Entry 8FNI (electron microscopy, 3.40 A resolution); this record covers chains g and 5 of the 11 polymer chains in the assembly.

Chain g:
Molecule: gRNA
Source organism: Trypanosoma brucei
Sequence (16 nucleotides; row label = number of the first residue in the row; numbers below 1 keep their minus sign (U-16 is residue -16)):
   -16 UUUUUUUUUU UUUUUU

Chain 5:
Molecule: RNA-editing substrate-binding complex protein 5 (RESC5)
Source organism: Trypanosoma brucei
Reference sequence: Q389F5 (Q389F5_TRYB2); residues 1-310 here = UniProt positions 1-310
Amino-acid sequence (402 residues; numbered 1 to 402; the number before each row is that of its first residue):
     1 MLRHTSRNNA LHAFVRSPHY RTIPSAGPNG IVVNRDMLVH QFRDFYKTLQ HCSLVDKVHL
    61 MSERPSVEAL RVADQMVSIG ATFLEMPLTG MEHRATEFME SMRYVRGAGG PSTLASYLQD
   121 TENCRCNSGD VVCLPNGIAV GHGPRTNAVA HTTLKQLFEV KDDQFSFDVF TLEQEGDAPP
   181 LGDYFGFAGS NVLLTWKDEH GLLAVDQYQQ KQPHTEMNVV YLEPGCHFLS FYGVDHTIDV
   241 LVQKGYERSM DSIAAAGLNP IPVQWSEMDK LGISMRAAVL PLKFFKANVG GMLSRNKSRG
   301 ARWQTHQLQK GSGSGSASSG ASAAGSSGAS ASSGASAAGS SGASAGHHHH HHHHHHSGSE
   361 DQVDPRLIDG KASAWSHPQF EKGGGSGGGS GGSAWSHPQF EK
Not modelled in the structure: 1-10, 307-402
Differences from the reference sequence: expression tag (311-402)

How chain g and chain 5 interact:
Contacting residue pairs - 5 pairs, chain g then chain 5:
  U-15(g) - Tyr20(5)  stacking on the base
  U-13(g) - His19(5)  base contact
  U-13(g) - Arg21(5)  salt bridge to the phosphate
  U-12(g) - His19(5)  base contact
  U-11(g) - Pro65(5)  base contact
Other interface residues (no listed pair), chain g (5 interface residues in all): U-16
Other interface residues (no listed pair), chain 5 (8 interface residues in all): Asp36, Val39, Arg43, Arg64

In short:
The interface between chain g and chain 5 involves 5 residues on one side and 8 on the other; the contacts
include 1 salt bridge and 1 aromatic stacking contact. The salt-bridged pair is U-13(g)-Arg21(5).
Here chain g is gRNA and chain 5 is RNA-editing substrate-binding complex protein 5 (RESC5), both from
Trypanosoma brucei. Entry 8FNI (Cryo-EM structure of RNase-treated RESC-B in trypanosomal RNA editing) was
determined by electron microscopy (same publication as 8FN4, 8FN6, 8FNC, 8FNF and 8FNK).
